PDB entry 8AAS | X-ray diffraction, 3.20 A resolution | chains A and B of the 4 polymer chains in the assembly

Chain A:
Name: Replication factor A
Organism: Pyrococcus abyssi GE5
UniProtKB: G8ZHS0 (G8ZHS0_PYRAB); residue numbers follow UniProt; this construct covers 64-358
Sequence (295 residues; numbered 64 to 358; the number before each row is that of its first residue):
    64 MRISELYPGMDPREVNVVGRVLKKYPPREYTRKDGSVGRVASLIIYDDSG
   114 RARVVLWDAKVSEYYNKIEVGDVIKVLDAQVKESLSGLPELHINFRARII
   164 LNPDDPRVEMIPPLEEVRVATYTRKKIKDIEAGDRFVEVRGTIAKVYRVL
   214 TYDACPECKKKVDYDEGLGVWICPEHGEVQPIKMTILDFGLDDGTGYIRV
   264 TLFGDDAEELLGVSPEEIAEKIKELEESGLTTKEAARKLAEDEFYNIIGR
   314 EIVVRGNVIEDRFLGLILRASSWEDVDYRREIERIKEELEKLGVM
Not modelled in the structure: 64-185
Metal / ion sites: Ca2+ site 1 near Asp-197 (its only coordinating residue here); Zn2+: Cys-218, Cys-221, Cys-236, His-239; Ca2+ site 2: Phe-266 (shared with 1 residue of chain C)

Chain B:
Name: RPA32 subunit of the hetero-oligomeric complex involved in homologous recombination
Organism: Pyrococcus abyssi GE5
UniProtKB: Q9V1Z1 (Q9V1Z1_PYRAB); residues 2-182 here correspond to UniProt positions 6-186 (UniProt number = residue number + 4)
Sequence (183 residues; numbered 0 to 182; the number before each row is that of its first residue; numbering starts at 0):
     0 MSKKRMPATRLYIKDILEGYFVKSEGDFEPNYLITKYARKVYRAKIVGTV
    50 VREPLIAEDETYGKFQVDDGTGVIWVLGFRDDTKFAKLVRKGDLVQVIGK
   100 IAEWRDDKQILVEGVSKVHPNMWILHRYETLKEKIEHIKKAKIALEIYNQ
   150 YGITAKSKVIAKNKGIEEELLEVIDELYGIMME
Not modelled in the structure: 0-2, 181-182
Differences from the reference sequence: initiating methionine (0); expression tag (1)

How chain A and chain B interact:
Residue-residue contacts (49):
  Arg-203(A) / Arg-9(B)
  Arg-203(A) / Met-121(B)
  Arg-203(A) / Leu-124(B)
  Arg-203(A) / Glu-128(B)  salt bridge
  Thr-205(A) / Lys-44(B)
  Thr-205(A) / Gln-95(B)
  Ala-207(A) / Arg-4(B)
  Ala-207(A) / Ile-97(B)  hydrophobic
  Asp-255(A) / Pro-6(B)
  Asp-255(A) / Ala-7(B)  hydrogen bond (side chain-backbone)
  Gly-257(A) / Pro-6(B)
  Gly-257(A) / Ala-7(B)
  Thr-258(A) / Pro-6(B)
  Gly-259(A) / Pro-6(B)
  Tyr-260(A) / Arg-4(B)
  Glu-304(A) / Asp-81(B)
  Glu-304(A) / Lys-83(B)  salt bridge
  Tyr-308(A) / Lys-83(B)
  Tyr-308(A) / Phe-84(B)
  Tyr-308(A) / Leu-87(B)  hydrophobic
  Asn-309(A) / Leu-87(B)
  Asn-309(A) / Ser-115(B)
  Ile-311(A) / Ile-97(B)  hydrophobic
  Ile-311(A) / Glu-112(B)
  Ile-311(A) / Gly-113(B)
  Ile-311(A) / Val-114(B)
  Ile-311(A) / Ser-115(B)
  Gly-312(A) / Gln-95(B)  hydrogen bond (backbone-side chain)
  Gly-312(A) / Ser-115(B)
  Arg-313(A) / Ser-115(B)
  Glu-314(A) / Arg-9(B)  salt bridge
  Glu-314(A) / Gln-95(B)  hydrogen bond
  Val-339(A) / Leu-124(B)  hydrophobic
  Tyr-341(A) / His-118(B)
  Tyr-341(A) / Asn-120(B)
  Tyr-341(A) / Met-121(B)  hydrophobic
  Tyr-341(A) / Leu-124(B)  hydrophobic
  Glu-344(A) / Leu-124(B)
  Ile-345(A) / Ile-123(B)  hydrophobic
  Ile-345(A) / Tyr-127(B)  hydrophobic
  Ile-348(A) / Tyr-127(B)
  Ile-348(A) / Glu-128(B)
  Ile-348(A) / Lys-131(B)
  Glu-351(A) / Lys-131(B)  salt bridge
  Glu-351(A) / Glu-135(B)
  Leu-352(A) / Lys-131(B)
  Leu-355(A) / Glu-135(B)
  Leu-355(A) / Lys-138(B)  hydrogen bond (backbone-side chain)
  Val-357(A) / Ile-134(B)  hydrophobic
Interface residues without a listed pair, chain A (29 interface residues in all): Lys-189, Ile-206, Asp-256, Asp-305, Lys-349
Interface residues without a listed pair, chain B (27 interface residues in all): Met-5

Summary:
Chain A and chain B form an interface of 29 and 27 residues respectively, with 4 hydrogen bonds and 4 salt
bridges. Polar contacts include Arg-203(A)/Glu-128(B), Glu-304(A)/Lys-83(B) and Glu-314(A)/Arg-9(B).
Cys-218(A), Cys-221(A), Cys-236(A) and His-239(A) form the Zn2+ site.
Chain A is Replication factor A and chain B is RPA32 subunit of the hetero-oligomeric complex involved in
homologous recombination, both from Pyrococcus abyssi GE5; the structure, Crystal structure of the Pyrococcus
abyssi RPA trimerization core bound to poly-dT20 ssDNA, was determined by X-ray diffraction (same publication
as 8AAJ, 8C5Y, 8C5Z, 8OEJ and 8OEL).
